3NEO - chains A and B; structure by X-ray diffraction, 2.00 A resolution.

== Chain A (and B) ==
Name: Transthyretin
From: Homo sapiens
Notes: chain B of this document is another copy of the same molecule, construct and numbering; everything in this record applies to it too
UniProt: P02766 (TTHY_HUMAN); residues 10-125 here correspond to UniProt positions 30-145 (UniProt number = residue number + 20)
Sequence (116 residues; numbered 10 to 125; the number before each row is that of its first residue):
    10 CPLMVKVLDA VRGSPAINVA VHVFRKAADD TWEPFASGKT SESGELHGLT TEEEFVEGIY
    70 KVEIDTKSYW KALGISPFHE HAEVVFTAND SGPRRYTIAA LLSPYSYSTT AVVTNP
Curated features (UniProtKB/Swiss-Prot):
  - binding site (L-thyroxine): K15, E54, S117
  - modified residue: C10 (Sulfocysteine), E42 (4-carboxyglutamate), S52 (Phosphoserine)
  - glycosylation: N98 (N-linked (GlcNAc...) asparagine)
Small-molecule neighbours: GC-24 (G24; [4-(3-benzyl-4-hydroxybenzyl)-3,5-dimethylphenoxy]acetic acid): M13, K15, L17, E54, T106, A108, A109, L110, S117, T118, T119

== Interface between chain A and chain B ==
Pairs across the interface - 45 pairs, chain A then chain B:
  I68(A) with E89(B)
  F87(A) with F95(B), hydrophobic; T96(B); Y105(B), hydrophobic; I107(B), hydrophobic; A120(B), hydrophobic; V122(B), hydrophobic
  H88(A) with V93(B); V94(B); T118(B)
  E89(A) with I68(B); V94(B), hydrogen bond (backbone-backbone); T96(B), hydrogen bond
  H90(A) with V94(B)
  E92(A) with E92(B); Y116(B), hydrogen bond (backbone-side chain)
  V93(A) with F87(B), hydrophobic; H88(B)
  V94(A) with H88(B); E89(B), hydrogen bond (backbone-backbone); H90(B)
  F95(A) with F87(B), hydrophobic; E89(B)
  T96(A) with E89(B), hydrogen bond
  Y105(A) with F87(B), hydrophobic
  I107(A) with F87(B), hydrophobic
  Y114(A) with T119(B), hydrogen bond (backbone-side chain); A120(B), hydrogen bond (backbone-backbone)
  S115(A) with T118(B), hydrogen bond (side chain-backbone); T119(B), hydrogen bond
  Y116(A) with E92(B), hydrogen bond (side chain-backbone); Y116(B), hydrogen bond; S117(B); T118(B), hydrogen bond (backbone-backbone)
  S117(A) with Y116(B); S117(B), hydrogen bond
  T118(A) with H88(B); S115(B), hydrogen bond (backbone-side chain); Y116(B), hydrogen bond (backbone-backbone)
  T119(A) with Y114(B), hydrogen bond (side chain-backbone); S115(B), hydrogen bond
  A120(A) with F87(B), hydrophobic; Y114(B), hydrogen bond (backbone-backbone)
  V122(A) with F87(B), hydrophobic; Y114(B), hydrophobic
Interface residues without a listed pair, chain A (21 interface residues in all): K70
Interface residues without a listed pair, chain B (21 interface residues in all): K76

== Overview ==
The chain A/chain B interface involves 21 residues from each chain, with 18 hydrogen bonds. Polar contacts
include E89(A)-T96(B), E92(A)-Y116(B) and Y114(A)-T119(B). Chain A binds GC-24. UniProt lists 3
L-thyroxine-binding residues on chain A.
Chain A and chain B are both Transthyretin (Homo sapiens); the structure, Wild type human transthyretin (TTR)
complexed with GC-24 (TTRwt:GC-24), was determined by X-ray diffraction together with 3NEE, 3NES and 3NEX from
the same study.
